Entry 5L51 (X-ray diffraction, 2.66 A resolution); this record covers chain A.

== Chain A ==
Molecule: (-)-menthone:(+)-neomenthol reductase
Source organism: Mentha piperita
Notes: EC 1.1.1.208
Reference sequence: Q06ZW2 (Q06ZW2_MENPI); residue numbers follow UniProt; this construct covers 1-320
Amino-acid sequence (324 residues; each row starts with the number of its first residue; numbers below 1 keep their minus sign (Gly-1 is residue -1)):
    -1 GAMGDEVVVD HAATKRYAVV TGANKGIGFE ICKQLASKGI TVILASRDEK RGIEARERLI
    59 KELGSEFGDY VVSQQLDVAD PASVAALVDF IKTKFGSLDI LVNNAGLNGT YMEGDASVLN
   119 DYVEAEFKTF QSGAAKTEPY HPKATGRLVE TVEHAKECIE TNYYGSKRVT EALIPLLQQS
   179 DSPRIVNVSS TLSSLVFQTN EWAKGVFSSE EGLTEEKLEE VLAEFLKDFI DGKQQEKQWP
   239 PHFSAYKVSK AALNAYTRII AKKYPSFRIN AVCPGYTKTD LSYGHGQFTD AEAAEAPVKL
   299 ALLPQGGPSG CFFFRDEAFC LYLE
Disordered / not traced: -1 to 10, 273-286, 316-322
Differences from the reference sequence: expression tag (-1 to 0, 321-322)
Reported in the primary citation:
  - catalytic residues: Asn160, Ser188, Tyr244, Lys248 (proposed by the authors, not directly observed)
  - specificity-determining residues: Tyr244

== Summary ==
From the paper: catalytic residues Asn160, Ser188 and Tyr244 among others; the specificity determinant Tyr244.
Chain A is (-)-menthone:(+)-neomenthol reductase (Mentha piperita); the structure, Menthone neomenthol
reductase from Mentha piperita, was determined by X-ray diffraction, deposited together with 5L4S, 5L53, 5LCX
and 5LDG.
